PDB entry 7CGM | X-ray diffraction, 2.60 A resolution | chains A and B

Chain A:
Name: PUM-HD domain-containing protein
Source organism: Caenorhabditis elegans
Reference sequence: Q09487 (Q09487_CAEEL); numbering as in UniProt (aligned over 172-522)
Chain sequence (360 residues; each row starts with the number of its first residue):
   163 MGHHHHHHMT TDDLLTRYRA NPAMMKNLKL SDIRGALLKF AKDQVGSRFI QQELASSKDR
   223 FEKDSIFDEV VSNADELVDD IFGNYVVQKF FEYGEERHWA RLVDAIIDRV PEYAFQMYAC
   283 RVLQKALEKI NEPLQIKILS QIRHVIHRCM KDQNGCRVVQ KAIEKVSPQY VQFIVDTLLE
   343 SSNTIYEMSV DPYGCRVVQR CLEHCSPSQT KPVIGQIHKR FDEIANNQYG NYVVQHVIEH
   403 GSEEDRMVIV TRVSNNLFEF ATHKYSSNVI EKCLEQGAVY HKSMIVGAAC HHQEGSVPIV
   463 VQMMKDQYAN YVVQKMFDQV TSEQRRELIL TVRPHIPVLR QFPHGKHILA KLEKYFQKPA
Unresolved in the structure: 163-171, 521-522
Sequence notes: initiating methionine (163); expression tag (164-171); engineered mutation Cys318 (Asn in Q09487), Arg319 (His in Q09487)
From the paper describing this entry:
  - binding site for the 8-nt RNA strand (chain B): Arg319
  - mutagenesis - N472S/Y473N/Q476E: decreased growth
  - mutagenesis - Q476A/K513A, K513A (53.61-fold), K513E, K513R: decreased binding to PBE-5A

Chain B:
Molecule: 8-nt RNA strand
Sequence (8 nucleotides; numbered 0 to 7; the number before each row is that of its first residue; numbering starts at 0):
     0 UGUAUAUA

Chain A / chain B interface:
Pairs across the interface (46):
  Gln206(A) - A7(B)  hydrogen bond to the phosphate
  Arg210(A) - A7(B)  hydrogen bond to the sugar
  Gln213(A) - A7(B)  base contact
  Phe244(A) - A7(B)  base contact
  Asn246(A) - U6(B)  hydrogen bond to the base
  Tyr247(A) - U6(B)  hydrogen bond to the base
  Tyr247(A) - A7(B)  stacking on the base
  Gln250(A) - U6(B)  hydrogen bond to the base
  Met279(A) - A5(B)  sugar contact
  Tyr280(A) - U6(B)  base contact
  Cys282(A) - A5(B)  base contact
  Arg283(A) - A5(B)  hydrogen bond to the base
  Arg283(A) - U6(B)  base contact
  Gln286(A) - A5(B)  hydrogen bond to the base
  Gln315(A) - A5(B)  hydrogen bond to the phosphate
  Asn316(A) - A5(B)  sugar contact
  Arg319(A) - U4(B)  hydrogen bond to the sugar
  Arg319(A) - A5(B)  hydrogen bond to the base
  Gln322(A) - U4(B)  hydrogen bond to the base
  Tyr355(A) - A5(B)  phosphate contact
  Cys357(A) - A3(B)  base contact
  Arg358(A) - A3(B)  base contact
  Arg358(A) - U4(B)  hydrogen bond to the sugar
  Gln361(A) - A3(B)  hydrogen bond to the base
  Arg362(A) - U4(B)  base contact
  Gln390(A) - U2(B)  base contact
  Tyr391(A) - A3(B)  sugar contact
  Asn393(A) - U2(B)  hydrogen bond to the base
  Tyr394(A) - U2(B)  hydrogen bond to the base
  Tyr394(A) - A3(B)  stacking on the base
  Gln397(A) - U2(B)  hydrogen bond to the base
  Lys426(A) - G1(B)  hydrogen bond to the phosphate
  Lys426(A) - U2(B)  salt bridge to the phosphate
  Tyr427(A) - U2(B)  base contact
  Ser429(A) - G1(B)  hydrogen bond to the base
  Asn430(A) - G1(B)  base contact
  Asn430(A) - U2(B)  hydrogen bond to the base
  Glu433(A) - G1(B)  hydrogen bond to the base
  Gln469(A) - U0(B)  base contact
  Tyr470(A) - G1(B)  sugar contact
  Asn472(A) - U0(B)  hydrogen bond to the base
  Tyr473(A) - U0(B)  hydrogen bond to the base
  Tyr473(A) - G1(B)  stacking on the base
  His506(A) - U0(B)  hydrogen bond to the sugar
  His509(A) - U0(B)  phosphate contact
  Lys513(A) - U0(B)  hydrogen bond to the base
Other interface residues (no listed pair), chain A (41 interface residues in all): Ile243, Cys318, Ile510

Summary:
41 residues of chain A face 8 of chain B across their interface; the contacts include 24 hydrogen bonds, 1
salt bridge and 3 aromatic stacking contacts. Among the polar pairs are Asn246(A)-U6(B), Tyr247(A)-U6(B) and
Gln250(A)-U6(B). The paper reports a binding site for the 8-nt RNA strand (chain B) at Arg319(A); Q476A/K513A,
K513A and K513E of chain A, among others, reduce binding to PBE-5A; 5 substitutions were tested in all.
Chain A is PUM-HD domain-containing protein (Caenorhabditis elegans) and chain B is an 8-nt RNA strand; the
structure, Crystal Structure of PUF-8 in Complex with PBE-RNA, was determined by X-ray diffraction together
with 7CGF, 7CGG, 7CGH, 7CGI, 7CGJ, 7CGK and 7CGL from the same study.
